PDB entry 8FOV | X-ray diffraction, 1.86 A resolution | chain A

Chain A:
Molecule: Tryptophan 5-halogenase
From: uncultured bacterium
UniProtKB: F6LWA5 (F6LWA5_9BACT); residues 1-515 here = UniProt positions 1-515
Amino-acid sequence (516 residues; numbered 0 to 515; the number before each row is that of its first residue; numbering starts at 0):
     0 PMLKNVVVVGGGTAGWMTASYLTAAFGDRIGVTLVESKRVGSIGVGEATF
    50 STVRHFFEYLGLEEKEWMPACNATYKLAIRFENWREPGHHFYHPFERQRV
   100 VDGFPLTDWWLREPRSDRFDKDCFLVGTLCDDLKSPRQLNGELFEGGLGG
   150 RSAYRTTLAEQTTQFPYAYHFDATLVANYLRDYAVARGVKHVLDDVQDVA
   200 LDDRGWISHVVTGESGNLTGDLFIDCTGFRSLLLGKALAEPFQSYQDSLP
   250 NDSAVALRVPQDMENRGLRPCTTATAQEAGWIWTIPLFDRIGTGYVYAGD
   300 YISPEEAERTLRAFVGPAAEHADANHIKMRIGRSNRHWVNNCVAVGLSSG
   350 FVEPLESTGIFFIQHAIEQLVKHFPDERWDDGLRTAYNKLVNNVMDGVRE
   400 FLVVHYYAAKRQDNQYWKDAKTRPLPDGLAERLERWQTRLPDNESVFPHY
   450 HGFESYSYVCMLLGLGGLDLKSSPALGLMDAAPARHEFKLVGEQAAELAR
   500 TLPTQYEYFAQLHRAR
Not modelled in the structure: 148-160, 261-265, 514-515
Sequence notes: expression tag (0)
Ligand contacts: FAD (flavin-adenine dinucleotide): Val8, Gly9, Gly10, Gly11, Thr12, Ala13, Gly14, Val34, Glu35, Ser36, Val39, Gly40, Ser41, Ile42, Val44, Gly45, Glu46, Ala47, Asp193, Asp194, Val195, Cys225, Thr226, Gly227, Phe228, Arg229, Leu231, Ala253, Trp282, Ile284, Ile326, Met328, Val344, Gly345, Leu346, Phe350, Pro353, Ser356, Thr357, Gly358, Ile359, Ile362
What the authors report for this chain:
  - catalytic residues: Lys75, Glu352
  - conformationally variable residues (loop rearrangement, order/disorder transition, side-chain flip): Ser36 to Glu46, Phe49, Ser50, Gly148 to Gln160
  - binding site for flavin-adenine dinucleotide: Gly10, Gly11, Ala13, Ser36, Val39, Gly40, Ile42, Ala47, Val195, Leu346, Ser356, Ile359
  - binding site for chloride ion: Thr357, Gly358

In short:
Ligands of chain A: flavin-adenine dinucleotide. From the paper: catalytic residues Lys75 and Glu352; a
binding site for flavin-adenine dinucleotide at Gly10, Gly11 and Ala13 among others.
Chain A is Tryptophan 5-halogenase (uncultured bacterium); the structure, AbeH (Tryptophan-5-halogenase) bound
to FAD and Cl, was determined by X-ray diffraction, deposited together with 8FOX, 8TTI and 8TTK.
